Entry 6HNI (X-ray diffraction, 1.35 A resolution); this record covers chain A.

[Chain A]
Protein: ABC-type transport system, sugar-family extracellular solute-binding protein
From: Peptoclostridium difficile 630
Reference sequence: Q18A65 (Q18A65_PEPD6); residue numbers follow UniProt; this construct covers 24-340
Amino-acid sequence (319 residues; each row starts with the number of its first residue):
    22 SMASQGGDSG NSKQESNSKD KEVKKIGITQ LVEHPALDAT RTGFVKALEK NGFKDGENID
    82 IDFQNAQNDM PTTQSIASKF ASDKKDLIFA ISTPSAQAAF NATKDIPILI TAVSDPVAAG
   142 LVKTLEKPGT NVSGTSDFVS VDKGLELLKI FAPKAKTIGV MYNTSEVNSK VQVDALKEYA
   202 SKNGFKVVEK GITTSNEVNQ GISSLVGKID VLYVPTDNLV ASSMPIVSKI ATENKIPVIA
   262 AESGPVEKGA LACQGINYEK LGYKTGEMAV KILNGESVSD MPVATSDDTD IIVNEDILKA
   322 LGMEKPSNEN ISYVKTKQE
Unresolved in the structure: 22-43, 339-340
Sequence notes: expression tag (22-23); engineered mutation Ala24 (Cys in Q18A65)
Small-molecule neighbours: tyrosine (TYR): His55, Ala57, Leu58, Ser113, Thr114, Pro115, Ala133, Val134, Ser135, Asp158, Asn189, Thr237, Asp238, Asn239, Ala242, Glu263, Pro266, Tyr279
From the paper describing this entry:
  - binding site for tyrosine: Val235, Pro236, Glu263
  - specificity-determining residues: Glu263, Tyr279

[Overview]
Bound to chain A: tyrosine. From the paper: a binding site for tyrosine at Val235, Pro236 and Glu263;
specificity determinants Glu263 and Tyr279.
Chain A is ABC-type transport system, sugar-family extracellular solute-binding protein (Peptoclostridium
difficile 630); the structure, The ligand-bound, closed structure of CD0873, a substrate binding protein with
adhesive properties from Clostridium difficile, was determined by X-ray diffraction (same publication as 6HNJ
and 6HNK).
